1IVX - chains A and B; structure by X-ray diffraction, 2.20 A resolution.

[Chain A (and B)]
Protein: amine oxidase
Organism: Arthrobacter globiformis
Notes: EC 1.4.3.6; chain B of this document is another copy of the same molecule, construct and numbering; everything in this record applies to it too
Reference sequence: P46881 (PAOX_ARTGO); residue numbers follow UniProt; this construct covers 1-638
Chain sequence (638 residues; row label = number of the first residue in the row):
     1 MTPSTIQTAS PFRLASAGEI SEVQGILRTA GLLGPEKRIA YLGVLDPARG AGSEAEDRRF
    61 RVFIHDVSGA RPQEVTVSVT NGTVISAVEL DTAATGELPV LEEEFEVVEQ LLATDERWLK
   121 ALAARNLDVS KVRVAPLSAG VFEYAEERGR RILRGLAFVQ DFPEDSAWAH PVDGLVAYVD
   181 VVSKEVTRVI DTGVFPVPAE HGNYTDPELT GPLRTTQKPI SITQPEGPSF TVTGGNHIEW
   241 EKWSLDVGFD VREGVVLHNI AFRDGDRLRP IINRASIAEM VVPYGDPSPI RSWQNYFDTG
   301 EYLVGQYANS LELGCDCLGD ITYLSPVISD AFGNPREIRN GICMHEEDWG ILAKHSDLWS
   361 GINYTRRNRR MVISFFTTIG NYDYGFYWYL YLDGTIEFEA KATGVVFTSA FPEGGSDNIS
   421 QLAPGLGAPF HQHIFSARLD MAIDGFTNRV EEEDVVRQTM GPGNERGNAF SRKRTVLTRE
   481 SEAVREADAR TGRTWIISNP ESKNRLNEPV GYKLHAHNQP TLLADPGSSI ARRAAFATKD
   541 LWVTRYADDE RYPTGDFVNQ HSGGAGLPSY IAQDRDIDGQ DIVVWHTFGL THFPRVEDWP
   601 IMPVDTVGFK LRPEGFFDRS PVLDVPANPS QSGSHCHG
Unresolved in the structure: 1-8, 629-638
Differences from the reference sequence: modified residue (382)
Modified residues: Tyr-382 (5-(2-carboxy-2-aminoethyl)-2-hydroxy-1,4-benzoquinone; TPQ)
Cystine bridges: Cys-317/Cys-343
Bound ions: Cu ion: His-431, His-433, His-592
Curated features (UniProtKB/Swiss-Prot):
  - active site: Asp-298 (Proton acceptor), Tyr-382 (Schiff-base intermediate with substrate)
  - binding site (substrate): Tyr-296 to Tyr-307, Ile-379 to Tyr-384
  - binding site (Cu cation): His-431, His-433, His-592
  - modified residue: Tyr-382 (2',4',5'-topaquinone)
  - mutagenesis: Tyr-382 (Y382F: Loss of activity)

[Interface between chain A and chain B]
Pairs across the interface (304; chain A residue first):
  Arg-133(A) / Trp-359(B)
  Val-134(A) / Trp-359(B)
  Phe-142(A) / Arg-466(B)
  Glu-143(A) / Arg-466(B)  salt bridge
  Tyr-144(A) / Arg-466(B)  hydrogen bond
  Gln-160(A) / Trp-359(B)  hydrogen bond (side chain-backbone)
  Gln-160(A) / Ser-360(B)
  Pro-163(A) / Trp-359(B)
  Pro-163(A) / Ser-360(B)
  Glu-164(A) / Ser-360(B)
  Glu-164(A) / Ile-362(B)
  Asp-165(A) / Ser-360(B)
  Ala-167(A) / Trp-359(B)  hydrophobic
  Trp-168(A) / Asp-357(B)  hydrogen bond
  Trp-168(A) / Trp-359(B)  hydrophobic
  Glu-200(A) / Arg-505(B)  salt bridge
  Tyr-204(A) / His-355(B)
  Tyr-204(A) / Tyr-364(B)  hydrophobic
  Tyr-204(A) / Leu-623(B)  hydrophobic
  Thr-205(A) / Tyr-364(B)
  Leu-209(A) / Leu-623(B)  hydrophobic
  Thr-210(A) / Leu-623(B)
  Thr-210(A) / Asp-624(B)
  Pro-212(A) / Asp-624(B)
  Leu-213(A) / Asp-624(B)
  Arg-214(A) / Glu-241(B)  salt bridge
  Arg-214(A) / Lys-242(B)
  Arg-214(A) / Leu-392(B)
  Arg-214(A) / Pro-621(B)  hydrogen bond (side chain-backbone)
  Arg-214(A) / Asp-624(B)  salt bridge
  Arg-214(A) / Val-625(B)
  Arg-214(A) / Pro-626(B)
  Thr-216(A) / Ser-229(B)
  Thr-216(A) / Glu-241(B)  hydrogen bond
  Gln-217(A) / Ser-229(B)
  Gln-217(A) / Glu-241(B)  hydrogen bond
  Gln-217(A) / Arg-369(B)
  Gln-217(A) / Leu-392(B)
  Lys-218(A) / Glu-226(B)
  Lys-218(A) / Gly-227(B)
  Lys-218(A) / Pro-228(B)
  Lys-218(A) / Ser-229(B)  hydrogen bond (backbone-side chain)
  Lys-218(A) / Arg-369(B)  hydrogen bond (backbone-side chain)
  Pro-219(A) / Gln-224(B)
  Pro-219(A) / Pro-225(B)
  Pro-219(A) / Glu-226(B)
  Ile-220(A) / Thr-223(B)
  Ile-220(A) / Gln-224(B)
  Ile-220(A) / Asp-348(B)
  Ile-220(A) / Arg-369(B)
  Ser-221(A) / Ser-221(B)
  Ser-221(A) / Ile-222(B)
  Ser-221(A) / Thr-223(B)  hydrogen bond (backbone-backbone)
  Ser-221(A) / Pro-225(B)
  Ile-222(A) / Ile-220(B)  hydrophobic
  Ile-222(A) / Ser-221(B)
  Thr-223(A) / Ile-220(B)
  Thr-223(A) / Ser-221(B)  hydrogen bond (backbone-backbone)
  Gln-224(A) / Lys-218(B)
  Gln-224(A) / Pro-219(B)  hydrogen bond (side chain-backbone)
  Gln-224(A) / Ile-220(B)
  Pro-225(A) / Pro-219(B)  hydrophobic
  Pro-225(A) / Ser-221(B)
  Glu-226(A) / Lys-218(B)
  Glu-226(A) / Pro-219(B)
  Gly-227(A) / Lys-218(B)
  Pro-228(A) / Lys-218(B)
  Ser-229(A) / Thr-216(B)
  Ser-229(A) / Gln-217(B)
  Ser-229(A) / Lys-218(B)  hydrogen bond (side chain-backbone)
  Glu-241(A) / Arg-214(B)  salt bridge
  Glu-241(A) / Thr-216(B)  hydrogen bond
  Glu-241(A) / Gln-217(B)  hydrogen bond
  Lys-242(A) / Arg-214(B)
  Tyr-284(A) / Asn-468(B)
  Gly-285(A) / Asn-468(B)
  Gly-285(A) / Ala-469(B)
  Gly-285(A) / Phe-470(B)  hydrogen bond (backbone-backbone)
  Asp-286(A) / Asn-468(B)
  Pro-287(A) / Gly-463(B)
  Pro-287(A) / Asn-468(B)
  Pro-287(A) / Ala-469(B)
  Pro-289(A) / Arg-466(B)
  Ser-292(A) / Arg-466(B)  hydrogen bond
  Ser-292(A) / Asn-468(B)
  Trp-293(A) / Arg-466(B)
  Asn-309(A) / Lys-354(B)
  Cys-315(A) / Ile-351(B)
  Cys-315(A) / Thr-365(B)
  Cys-315(A) / Arg-367(B)  hydrogen bond (backbone-side chain)
  Asp-316(A) / Ile-351(B)
  Asp-316(A) / Lys-354(B)  salt bridge
  Asp-316(A) / Thr-365(B)
  Asp-316(A) / Arg-367(B)
  Leu-318(A) / Asp-348(B)
  Leu-318(A) / Arg-367(B)
  Asp-348(A) / Ile-220(B)
  Asp-348(A) / Leu-318(B)
  Trp-349(A) / Trp-349(B)  hydrophobic
  Ile-351(A) / Cys-315(B)
  Ile-351(A) / Val-604(B)
  Leu-352(A) / Pro-603(B)
  Leu-352(A) / Val-604(B)  hydrogen bond (backbone-backbone)
  Ala-353(A) / Thr-403(B)
  Ala-353(A) / Met-602(B)
  Lys-354(A) / Asn-309(B)  hydrogen bond
  Lys-354(A) / Asp-316(B)  salt bridge
  Lys-354(A) / Phe-376(B)
  Lys-354(A) / Asp-383(B)
  Lys-354(A) / Thr-403(B)  hydrogen bond (backbone-side chain)
  Lys-354(A) / Gly-404(B)  hydrogen bond (backbone-backbone)
  His-355(A) / Tyr-204(B)
  His-355(A) / Gly-380(B)
  His-355(A) / Asn-381(B)  hydrogen bond (side chain-backbone)
  His-355(A) / Asp-383(B)  salt bridge
  His-355(A) / Gly-404(B)
  His-355(A) / Val-405(B)
  His-355(A) / Ile-601(B)
  Ser-356(A) / Thr-378(B)
  Ser-356(A) / Asp-383(B)  hydrogen bond (backbone-side chain)
  Asp-357(A) / Trp-168(B)  hydrogen bond
  Trp-359(A) / Arg-133(B)
  Trp-359(A) / Val-134(B)
  Trp-359(A) / Gln-160(B)  hydrogen bond (backbone-side chain)
  Trp-359(A) / Pro-163(B)
  Trp-359(A) / Ala-167(B)  hydrophobic
  Trp-359(A) / Trp-168(B)  hydrophobic
  Ser-360(A) / Gln-160(B)
  Ser-360(A) / Pro-163(B)
  Ser-360(A) / Glu-164(B)
  Ser-360(A) / Asp-165(B)
  Ile-362(A) / Glu-164(B)
  Tyr-364(A) / Tyr-204(B)  hydrophobic
  Tyr-364(A) / Thr-205(B)
  Tyr-364(A) / Ile-601(B)  hydrophobic
  Arg-367(A) / Cys-315(B)  hydrogen bond (side chain-backbone)
  Arg-367(A) / Asp-316(B)  hydrogen bond (side chain-backbone)
  Arg-367(A) / Cys-317(B)
  Arg-367(A) / Leu-318(B)
  Arg-369(A) / Gln-217(B)
  Arg-369(A) / Lys-218(B)  hydrogen bond (side chain-backbone)
  Arg-369(A) / Ile-220(B)
  Phe-376(A) / Lys-354(B)
  Thr-378(A) / Ser-356(B)
  Gly-380(A) / His-355(B)
  Asn-381(A) / His-355(B)  hydrogen bond (backbone-side chain)
  Asp-383(A) / Lys-354(B)
  Asp-383(A) / His-355(B)  salt bridge
  Asp-383(A) / Ser-356(B)  hydrogen bond (side chain-backbone)
  Leu-392(A) / Arg-214(B)
  Leu-392(A) / Gln-217(B)
  Thr-403(A) / Ala-353(B)
  Thr-403(A) / Lys-354(B)
  Gly-404(A) / Lys-354(B)  hydrogen bond (backbone-backbone)
  Gly-404(A) / His-355(B)
  Val-405(A) / His-355(B)
  Asp-417(A) / Ser-471(B)  hydrogen bond (backbone-side chain)
  Asn-418(A) / Gln-458(B)  hydrogen bond
  Asn-418(A) / Ala-469(B)
  Asn-418(A) / Phe-470(B)  hydrogen bond (side chain-backbone)
  Gln-421(A) / Leu-506(B)
  Leu-422(A) / Leu-506(B)
  Ala-423(A) / Arg-505(B)
  Ala-423(A) / Leu-506(B)
  Pro-424(A) / Arg-505(B)
  Pro-424(A) / Leu-506(B)
  Phe-430(A) / Phe-470(B)
  Phe-430(A) / Arg-472(B)
  His-431(A) / Phe-470(B)
  Gln-432(A) / Phe-470(B)
  Val-455(A) / Leu-523(B)  hydrophobic
  Val-455(A) / Phe-593(B)  hydrophobic
  Arg-457(A) / Leu-522(B)
  Arg-457(A) / Leu-523(B)  hydrogen bond (side chain-backbone)
  Arg-457(A) / Ala-524(B)  hydrogen bond (side chain-backbone)
  Arg-457(A) / Pro-526(B)
  Gln-458(A) / Asn-418(B)
  Gln-458(A) / Asp-525(B)
  Thr-459(A) / Asp-525(B)
  Met-460(A) / Asp-525(B)  hydrogen bond (backbone-side chain)
  Met-460(A) / Gly-527(B)
  Met-460(A) / Ser-528(B)
  Gly-463(A) / Pro-287(B)
  Arg-466(A) / Phe-142(B)
  Arg-466(A) / Glu-143(B)  salt bridge
  Arg-466(A) / Tyr-144(B)  hydrogen bond
  Arg-466(A) / Ser-292(B)  hydrogen bond
  Arg-466(A) / Trp-293(B)
  Arg-466(A) / Ser-528(B)
  Gly-467(A) / Ala-524(B)
  Gly-467(A) / Asp-525(B)  hydrogen bond (backbone-backbone)
  Gly-467(A) / Ser-528(B)
  Asn-468(A) / Tyr-284(B)
  Asn-468(A) / Gly-285(B)
  Asn-468(A) / Asp-286(B)
  Asn-468(A) / Pro-287(B)
  Asn-468(A) / Ser-292(B)
  Ala-469(A) / Gly-285(B)
  Ala-469(A) / Pro-287(B)
  Ala-469(A) / Asn-418(B)
  Phe-470(A) / Gly-285(B)  hydrogen bond (backbone-backbone)
  Phe-470(A) / Asp-417(B)
  Phe-470(A) / Asn-418(B)  hydrogen bond (backbone-side chain)
  Phe-470(A) / Phe-430(B)
  Phe-470(A) / His-431(B)
  Phe-470(A) / Gln-432(B)
  Phe-470(A) / Leu-523(B)  hydrophobic
  Phe-470(A) / Thr-591(B)
  Phe-470(A) / Phe-593(B)  hydrophobic
  Ser-471(A) / Asp-417(B)  hydrogen bond (side chain-backbone)
  Ser-471(A) / Phe-593(B)
  Arg-472(A) / Phe-430(B)
  Arg-472(A) / Phe-593(B)
  Ala-487(A) / Arg-490(B)  hydrogen bond (backbone-side chain)
  Asp-488(A) / Arg-490(B)  salt bridge
  Ala-489(A) / Ala-489(B)  hydrophobic
  Ala-489(A) / Asn-518(B)
  Ala-489(A) / Pro-520(B)
  Arg-490(A) / Asp-488(B)  salt bridge
  Arg-490(A) / Ala-489(B)
  Arg-490(A) / Arg-490(B)
  Arg-490(A) / Pro-520(B)
  Gly-492(A) / Pro-520(B)
  Arg-505(A) / Glu-200(B)  salt bridge
  Arg-505(A) / Ala-423(B)
  Arg-505(A) / Pro-424(B)
  Leu-506(A) / Gln-421(B)
  Leu-506(A) / Leu-422(B)
  Leu-506(A) / Ala-423(B)
  Leu-506(A) / Val-596(B)  hydrophobic
  Glu-508(A) / Val-596(B)
  Asn-518(A) / Ala-489(B)
  Pro-520(A) / Ala-489(B)
  Pro-520(A) / Arg-490(B)
  Pro-520(A) / Gly-492(B)
  Leu-523(A) / Val-455(B)  hydrophobic
  Leu-523(A) / Arg-457(B)  hydrogen bond (backbone-side chain)
  Leu-523(A) / Phe-470(B)  hydrophobic
  Ala-524(A) / Arg-457(B)  hydrogen bond (backbone-side chain)
  Ala-524(A) / Gly-467(B)
  Asp-525(A) / Gln-458(B)
  Asp-525(A) / Thr-459(B)
  Asp-525(A) / Met-460(B)  hydrogen bond (side chain-backbone)
  Asp-525(A) / Gly-467(B)  hydrogen bond (backbone-backbone)
  Pro-526(A) / Arg-457(B)
  Gly-527(A) / Met-460(B)
  Ser-528(A) / Arg-466(B)
  Ser-528(A) / Gly-467(B)
  Thr-591(A) / Phe-470(B)
  Phe-593(A) / Val-455(B)  hydrophobic
  Phe-593(A) / Phe-470(B)  hydrophobic
  Phe-593(A) / Ser-471(B)
  Phe-593(A) / Arg-472(B)
  Arg-595(A) / Arg-612(B)
  Arg-595(A) / Pro-613(B)  hydrogen bond (side chain-backbone)
  Arg-595(A) / Glu-614(B)
  Val-596(A) / Leu-506(B)  hydrophobic
  Val-596(A) / Phe-617(B)
  Val-596(A) / Asp-618(B)
  Val-596(A) / Arg-619(B)
  Glu-597(A) / Pro-613(B)
  Glu-597(A) / Glu-614(B)
  Glu-597(A) / Gly-615(B)  hydrogen bond (side chain-backbone)
  Glu-597(A) / Phe-616(B)  hydrogen bond (side chain-backbone)
  Glu-597(A) / Phe-617(B)  hydrogen bond (side chain-backbone)
  Glu-597(A) / Ser-620(B)
  Trp-599(A) / Arg-619(B)
  Trp-599(A) / Ser-620(B)  hydrogen bond (backbone-backbone)
  Pro-600(A) / Leu-623(B)  hydrophobic
  Ile-601(A) / Lys-354(B)
  Ile-601(A) / His-355(B)
  Ile-601(A) / Tyr-364(B)  hydrophobic
  Met-602(A) / Ala-353(B)
  Pro-603(A) / Leu-352(B)
  Val-604(A) / Ile-351(B)
  Val-604(A) / Leu-352(B)  hydrogen bond (backbone-backbone)
  Asp-605(A) / Arg-612(B)  salt bridge
  Arg-612(A) / Arg-595(B)
  Pro-613(A) / Arg-595(B)  hydrogen bond (backbone-side chain)
  Pro-613(A) / Glu-597(B)
  Glu-614(A) / Glu-597(B)
  Gly-615(A) / Glu-597(B)  hydrogen bond (backbone-side chain)
  Phe-616(A) / Glu-597(B)  hydrogen bond (backbone-side chain)
  Phe-617(A) / Val-596(B)
  Phe-617(A) / Glu-597(B)  hydrogen bond (backbone-side chain)
  Asp-618(A) / Val-596(B)
  Arg-619(A) / Val-596(B)
  Arg-619(A) / Trp-599(B)
  Ser-620(A) / Val-596(B)
  Ser-620(A) / Glu-597(B)
  Ser-620(A) / Trp-599(B)  hydrogen bond (backbone-backbone)
  Pro-621(A) / Arg-214(B)
  Leu-623(A) / Leu-209(B)  hydrophobic
  Leu-623(A) / Thr-210(B)
  Leu-623(A) / Pro-600(B)  hydrophobic
  Asp-624(A) / Thr-210(B)
  Asp-624(A) / Pro-212(B)
  Asp-624(A) / Leu-213(B)
  Asp-624(A) / Arg-214(B)  salt bridge
  Val-625(A) / Arg-214(B)
  Val-625(A) / Gln-217(B)
  Pro-626(A) / Leu-213(B)  hydrophobic
  Pro-626(A) / Arg-214(B)
  Asn-628(A) / Gln-217(B)  hydrogen bond
Other interface residues (no listed pair), chain A (153 interface residues in all): Ala-135, Phe-158, Tyr-178, Gly-314, Cys-317, Glu-346, Glu-347, Thr-365, Tyr-387, Asp-393, Lys-401, Glu-453, Asn-464, Thr-491, Asn-504, Gln-519, Leu-522, Val-622
Other interface residues (no listed pair), chain B (149 interface residues in all): Ala-135, Phe-158, Pro-289, Gly-314, Glu-346, Glu-347, Gly-350, Tyr-387, Asp-393, Glu-453, Asn-464, Thr-491, Asn-504, Gln-519, Asp-605, Val-622

[Overview]
153 residues of chain A face 149 of chain B across their interface, with 60 hydrogen bonds and 15 salt
bridges. Among the polar pairs are Glu-143(A)/Arg-466(B), Glu-200(A)/Arg-505(B) and Arg-214(A)/Glu-241(B).
Chain A and chain B are both amine oxidase (Arthrobacter globiformis); the structure, Crystal structure of
copper amine oxidase from Arthrobacter globiformis: Holo form generated by biogenesis in crystal, was
determined by X-ray diffraction (same publication as 1IVU, 1IVV and 1IVW).
